1RXU - chains B and C of the 6 polymer chains in the assembly; structure by X-ray diffraction, 3.10 A resolution.

[Chain B (and C)]
Name: Uridine phosphorylase
From: Escherichia coli
Notes: EC 2.4.2.3; chain C of this document is another copy of the same molecule, construct and numbering; everything in this record applies to it too
Reference sequence: P12758 (UDP_ECOLI); residues 1-253 here correspond to UniProt positions 0-252 (UniProt number = residue number - 1)
Chain sequence (253 residues; each row starts with the number of its first residue):
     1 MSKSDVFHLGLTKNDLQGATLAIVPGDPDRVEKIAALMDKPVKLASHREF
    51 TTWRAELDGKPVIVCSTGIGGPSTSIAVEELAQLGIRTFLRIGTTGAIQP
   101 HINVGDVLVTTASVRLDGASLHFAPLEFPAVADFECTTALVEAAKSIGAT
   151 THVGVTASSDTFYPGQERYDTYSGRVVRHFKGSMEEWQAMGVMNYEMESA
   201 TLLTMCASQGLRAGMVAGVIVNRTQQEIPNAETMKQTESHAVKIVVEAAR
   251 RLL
Disordered / not traced: 1-3
Ion coordination: K+: Glu-49, Ile-69, Ser-73 (shared with 3 residues of chain A)
Ligand contacts:
  - thymidine (THM), molecule 1: Phe-7, His-8, Arg-48
  - thymidine (THM), molecule 2: Ile-69, Gly-70, Arg-91, Thr-94, Thr-95, Gly-96, Phe-162, Gln-166, Arg-168, Tyr-195, Glu-196, Met-197, Glu-198, Ile-220, Val-221, Pro-229

[How chain B and chain C interact]
Pairs across the interface - 45 pairs, chain B then chain C:
  Thr-111(B) / Phe-134(C)
  Ala-112(B) / Pro-129(C)  hydrophobic
  Ala-112(B) / Val-131(C)  hydrophobic
  Ser-113(B) / Glu-127(C)
  Ser-113(B) / Pro-129(C)
  Val-114(B) / Glu-127(C)
  Val-114(B) / Phe-128(C)  hydrophobic
  Val-114(B) / Pro-129(C)
  Arg-115(B) / Glu-127(C)  hydrogen bond (backbone-backbone)
  Leu-116(B) / Glu-127(C)
  Phe-123(B) / Met-190(C)
  Pro-125(B) / Trp-187(C)  hydrophobic
  Leu-126(B) / Leu-126(C)
  Leu-126(B) / Glu-127(C)
  Glu-127(B) / Ser-113(C)
  Glu-127(B) / Val-114(C)
  Glu-127(B) / Arg-115(C)  hydrogen bond (backbone-backbone)
  Glu-127(B) / Leu-116(C)
  Glu-127(B) / Leu-126(C)
  Phe-128(B) / Val-114(C)  hydrophobic
  Phe-128(B) / Met-190(C)  hydrophobic
  Pro-129(B) / Ala-112(C)  hydrophobic
  Pro-129(B) / Ser-113(C)
  Pro-129(B) / Val-114(C)
  Pro-129(B) / Val-155(C)  hydrophobic
  Val-131(B) / Thr-111(C)
  Val-131(B) / Ala-112(C)  hydrophobic
  Val-131(B) / Val-155(C)  hydrophobic
  Phe-134(B) / Thr-137(C)
  Phe-134(B) / Thr-138(C)
  Phe-134(B) / Val-141(C)  hydrophobic
  Thr-137(B) / Phe-134(C)
  Thr-138(B) / Phe-134(C)
  Val-141(B) / Phe-134(C)  hydrophobic
  Val-155(B) / Pro-129(C)  hydrophobic
  Val-155(B) / Val-131(C)  hydrophobic
  Trp-187(B) / Pro-125(C)  hydrophobic
  Ala-189(B) / Ser-208(C)
  Met-190(B) / Phe-123(C)
  Met-190(B) / Phe-128(C)  hydrophobic
  Met-190(B) / Ala-207(C)
  Met-190(B) / Ser-208(C)
  Ala-207(B) / Met-190(C)
  Ser-208(B) / Ala-189(C)
  Ser-208(B) / Met-190(C)
Also at the interface, not in a pair above, chain B (27 interface residues in all): Ala-124, Val-153, His-179, Val-192
Also at the interface, not in a pair above, chain C (27 interface residues in all): Ala-124, Val-153, His-179, Val-192

[In short]
Chain B and chain C each contribute 27 residues to their interface; the contacts include 2 hydrogen bonds. Its
one hydrogen bond, Arg-115(B)/Glu-127(C), is backbone to backbone. Chain B binds thymidine. Glu-49(B),
Ile-69(B) and Ser-73(B) coordinate K+.
Both chains are Uridine phosphorylase (Escherichia coli). Entry 1RXU (E. coli uridine phosphorylase: thymidine
phosphate complex) was determined by X-ray diffraction together with 1T0U, 1RXC, 1RXS and 1RXY from the same
study.
